Entry 7CUE (X-ray diffraction, 2.75 A resolution); this record covers chains A and E of the 7 polymer chains in the assembly.

[Chain A]
Name: Hemoglobin subunit alpha
Organism: Homo sapiens
UniProtKB: P69905 (HBA_HUMAN); residues 0-141 here correspond to UniProt positions 1-142 (UniProt number = residue number + 1)
Sequence (142 residues; numbered 0 to 141; the number before each row is that of its first residue; numbering starts at 0):
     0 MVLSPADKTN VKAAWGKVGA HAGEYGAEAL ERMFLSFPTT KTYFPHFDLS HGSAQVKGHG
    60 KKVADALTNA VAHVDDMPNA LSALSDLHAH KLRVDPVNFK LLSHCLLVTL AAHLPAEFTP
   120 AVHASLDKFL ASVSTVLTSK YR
Not modelled in the structure: 0
Ion coordination: heme Fe near His87 (its only coordinating residue here)
Residues lining bound ligands: heme (HEM): Met32, Thr39, Tyr42, Phe43, His45, Phe46, His58, Lys61, Val62, Ala65, Leu66, Leu83, Leu86, His87, Leu91, Val93, Asn97, Phe98, Leu101, Val132, Leu136

[Chain E]
Name: Amino acid ABC transporter substrate-binding protein
Organism: Streptococcus pyogenes
Notes: fragment: HID2 domain
UniProtKB: B0LFQ8 (B0LFQ8_STRPY); residues 171-294 here = UniProt positions 171-294
Sequence (124 residues; numbered 171 to 294; the number before each row is that of its first residue):
   171 KNTANLSLIT KLSQEDGAIL FPEIDRYSDN KQIKALTQQI TKVTVNGTVY KDLISDSVKD
   231 TNGWVSNMTG LHLGTKAFKD GENTIVISSK GFEDVTITVT KKDGQIHFVS AKQKQHVTAE
   291 DRQS
Not modelled in the structure: 171-175, 284-294
Residues lining bound ligands: heme (HEM): Arg196, Tyr197, Ser236, Asn237, Met238

[How chain A and chain E interact]
Contacting residue pairs - 11 pairs, chain A then chain E:
  His45(A) - Gln208(E)
  Gly57(A) - Ile224(E)
  Lys60(A) - Ile224(E)
  Lys60(A) - Ser225(E)
  Lys60(A) - Asp226(E)  salt bridge
  Lys61(A) - Ile224(E)
  Lys61(A) - Ser236(E)
  Asp64(A) - Ser225(E)  hydrogen bond
  Ala82(A) - Met238(E)
  Leu83(A) - Met238(E)
  Leu86(A) - Tyr197(E)  hydrophobic
Other interface residues (no listed pair), chain A (10 interface residues in all): Lys90, Leu91
Other interface residues (no listed pair), chain E (9 interface residues in all): Arg196, Gln209

[Overview]
The interface between chain A and chain E involves 10 residues on one side and 9 on the other, with 1 hydrogen
bond and 1 salt bridge. Polar contacts include Lys60(A)-Asp226(E) and Asp64(A)-Ser225(E). Heme is bound
between chain A and chain E.
Here chain A is Hemoglobin subunit alpha (Homo sapiens) and chain E is Amino acid ABC transporter
substrate-binding protein (Streptococcus pyogenes). Entry 7CUE (Crystal structure of HID2 bound to human
Hemoglobin) was determined by X-ray diffraction.
